Entry 6NVG (X-ray diffraction, 1.99 A resolution); this record covers chain A.

Chain A:
Protein: Fibroblast growth factor receptor 4
Organism: Homo sapiens
Notes: EC 2.7.10.1
UniProt: P22455 (FGFR4_HUMAN); aligned to UniProt positions 450-742 over residues 450-742 (the alignment contains insertions or deletions, so no single offset holds)
Amino-acid sequence (300 residues; each row starts with the number of its first residue):
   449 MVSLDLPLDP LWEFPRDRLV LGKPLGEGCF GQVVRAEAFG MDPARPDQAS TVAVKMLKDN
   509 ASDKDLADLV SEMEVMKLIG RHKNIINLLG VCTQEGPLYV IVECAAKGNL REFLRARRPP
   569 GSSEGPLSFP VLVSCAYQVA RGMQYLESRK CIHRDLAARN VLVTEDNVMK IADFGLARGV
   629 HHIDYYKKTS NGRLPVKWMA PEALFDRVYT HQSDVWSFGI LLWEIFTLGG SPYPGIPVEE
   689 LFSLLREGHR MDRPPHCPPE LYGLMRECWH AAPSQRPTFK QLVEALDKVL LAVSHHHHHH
Unresolved in the structure: 449-452, 625-642, 743-748
Glycans and other covalent adducts: compound XL8 linked to C552
Sequence notes: expression tag (449, 743-748)
Ligand contacts: XL8 (N-[3,5-dichloro-2-({5-[(2,6-dichloro-3,5-dimethoxyphenyl)methoxy]pyrimidin-2-yl}amino)phenyl]propanamide): L473, V481, R483, T499, A501, V502, K503, E520, M524, I534, V548, V550, E551, A553, A554, G556, N557, L610, A620, D621, F622
Curated features (UniProtKB/Swiss-Prot):
  - binding site (ATP): L473 to V481, K503

In short:
Compound XL8 is covalently linked to C552. UniProt lists 10 ATP-binding residues.
Chain A is Fibroblast growth factor receptor 4 (Homo sapiens); the structure, FGFR4 complex with
N-(3,5-dichloro-2-((5-((2,6-dichloro-3,5-dimethoxybenzyl)oxy)pyrimidin-2-yl)amino)phenyl)acrylamide, was
determined by X-ray diffraction, deposited together with 6NVH, 6NVI, 6NVJ, 6NVK and 6NVL.
